PDB entry 5N5Y | electron microscopy, 7.70 A resolution (low resolution: residue-level contacts below are approximate; hydrogen-bond / salt-bridge calls are withheld) | chains P and R of the 18 polymer chains in the assembly

[Chain P]
Molecule: RNA polymerase I-specific transcription initiation factor RRN6
Source organism: Saccharomyces cerevisiae
Reference sequence: P32786 (RRN6_YEAST); numbering as in UniProt (aligned over 1-894)
Chain sequence (894 residues; row label = number of the first residue in the row):
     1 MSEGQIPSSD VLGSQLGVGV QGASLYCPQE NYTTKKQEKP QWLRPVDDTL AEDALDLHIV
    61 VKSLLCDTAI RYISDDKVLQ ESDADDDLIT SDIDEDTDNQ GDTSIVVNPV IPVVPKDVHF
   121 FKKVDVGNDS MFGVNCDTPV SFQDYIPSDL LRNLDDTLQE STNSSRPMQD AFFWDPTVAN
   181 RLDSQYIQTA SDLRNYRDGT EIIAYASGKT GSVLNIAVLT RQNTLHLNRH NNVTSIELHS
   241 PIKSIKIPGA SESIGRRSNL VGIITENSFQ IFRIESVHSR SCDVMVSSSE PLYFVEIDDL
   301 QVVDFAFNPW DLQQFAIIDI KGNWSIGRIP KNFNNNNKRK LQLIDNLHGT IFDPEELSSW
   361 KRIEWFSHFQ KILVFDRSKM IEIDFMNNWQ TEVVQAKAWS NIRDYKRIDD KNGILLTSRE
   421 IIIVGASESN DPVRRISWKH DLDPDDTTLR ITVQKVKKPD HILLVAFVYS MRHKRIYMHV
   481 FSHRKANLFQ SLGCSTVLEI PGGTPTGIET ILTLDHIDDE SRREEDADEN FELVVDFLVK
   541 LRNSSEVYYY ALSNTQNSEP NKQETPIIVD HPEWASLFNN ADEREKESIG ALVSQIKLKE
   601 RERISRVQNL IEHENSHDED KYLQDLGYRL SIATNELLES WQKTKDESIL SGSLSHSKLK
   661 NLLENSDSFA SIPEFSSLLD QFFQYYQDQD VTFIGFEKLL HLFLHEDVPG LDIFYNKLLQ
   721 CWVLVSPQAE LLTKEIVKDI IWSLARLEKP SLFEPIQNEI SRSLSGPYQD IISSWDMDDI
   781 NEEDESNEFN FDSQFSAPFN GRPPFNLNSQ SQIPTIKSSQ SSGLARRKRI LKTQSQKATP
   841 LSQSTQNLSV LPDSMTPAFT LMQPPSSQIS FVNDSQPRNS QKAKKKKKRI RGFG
Unresolved in the structure: 1-19, 28-48, 69-183, 306-313, 336-341, 512-530, 559-566, 780-894

[Chain R]
Molecule: RNA polymerase I-specific transcription initiation factor RRN11
Source organism: Saccharomyces cerevisiae
Reference sequence: Q04712 (RRN11_YEAST); numbering as in UniProt (aligned over 1-507)
Chain sequence (507 residues; each row starts with the number of its first residue):
     1 MFEVPITLTN RKFAQRRKLK YQYINYISRR FDRISKKSTT TDSLPTPENS AAENNDEEEG
    61 QNSEAGTYRR SVLQQKKRRR ERHWRSVVGE IYSTTESETD SQEEETEEGG EHDTGIDKED
   121 SDEERKFWKK YEKPEKSFEI WRTVSSQNKQ PINKQKMTYH NFKKIEKIPL RKMEIPLLHC
   181 TKENKLYFQS ISRGLEPLKT STSEVRNYRT RHIVTLTDLL HLNVSRHNWS LAYKIFATLI
   241 RIPGVQIKSL WGIGVEILDN LSNSSSGLDF LQWMCQIYSS KSRFVQNINY RSIVPPFQTG
   301 SRTHTAKFAI TYLWSSLINC QKSMEPSSNI IDKPFDTEND LLQELIDKIS EWVLTPPFME
   361 DAEVWFIYAS CHLLKADTLS RQFVNDNKNN DLIGLDRDIK INQVIKHIHY VRTFLKICLD
   421 KGGFAVPSRL IENQLKSFES RLYGEAQDIQ ERDVANVYDS IDNSSVENSF GDVYETNAEF
   481 LDTQLMDLSP EDNGLDEMHY SDEDSSE
Unresolved in the structure: 37-73, 88-136, 283-290, 325-344, 378-400, 441-507
Bound ions: Mg2+ near Ser86 (its only coordinating residue here)

[Chain P / chain R interface]
Residue-residue contacts - 120 pairs, chain P then chain R:
  Gln21(P) - Glu139(R)
  Gln21(P) - Trp314(R)
  Gly22(P) - Glu139(R)
  Ser24(P) - Ile318(R)
  Thr49(P) - Leu258(R)
  Thr49(P) - Ile318(R)
  Leu55(P) - His227(R)
  Ser184(P) - Glu196(R)
  Ser184(P) - Pro197(R)
  Ser184(P) - Leu198(R)
  Ser184(P) - Lys199(R)
  Gln185(P) - Tyr187(R)
  Gln185(P) - Ser190(R)
  Gln185(P) - Ile191(R)
  Gln185(P) - Leu195(R)
  Gln185(P) - Glu196(R)
  Gln185(P) - Pro197(R)
  Gln185(P) - Leu198(R)
  Tyr186(P) - Leu195(R)
  Tyr186(P) - Glu196(R)
  Ile187(P) - Leu195(R)
  Glu296(P) - Gln155(R)
  Asn323(P) - Gln155(R)
  Asn323(P) - Met157(R)
  Trp324(P) - Ile152(R)
  His348(P) - Asn153(R)
  His348(P) - Lys154(R)
  Gly349(P) - Asn153(R)
  Gly349(P) - Lys154(R)
  Gly349(P) - Gln155(R)
  Thr350(P) - Asn153(R)
  Thr350(P) - Lys154(R)
  Thr350(P) - Gln155(R)
  Thr350(P) - Lys156(R)
  Phe352(P) - Phe31(R)
  Phe352(P) - Met157(R)
  Asp353(P) - Arg85(R)
  Pro354(P) - Ile27(R)
  Pro354(P) - Ser28(R)
  Pro354(P) - Phe31(R)
  Glu355(P) - Ile24(R)
  Glu355(P) - Ser28(R)
  Glu355(P) - Arg85(R)
  Leu357(P) - Tyr23(R)
  Leu357(P) - Ile24(R)
  Leu357(P) - Ile191(R)
  Ser358(P) - Glu196(R)
  Ser359(P) - Gly194(R)
  Trp360(P) - Glu196(R)
  Glu382(P) - Ser146(R)
  Asn388(P) - Pro151(R)
  Trp389(P) - Gln147(R)
  Trp389(P) - Asn148(R)
  Trp389(P) - Lys149(R)
  Trp389(P) - Gln150(R)
  Trp389(P) - Pro151(R)
  Gln390(P) - Lys149(R)
  Gln390(P) - Gln150(R)
  Gln390(P) - Pro151(R)
  Gln390(P) - Ile152(R)
  Gln390(P) - Asn153(R)
  Thr391(P) - Lys149(R)
  Val394(P) - Val144(R)
  Lys397(P) - Arg85(R)
  Ala398(P) - Arg82(R)
  Ala398(P) - Ser86(R)
  Ala398(P) - Val87(R)
  Trp399(P) - Arg82(R)
  Trp399(P) - Val87(R)
  Trp399(P) - Arg291(R)
  Trp399(P) - Ser292(R)
  Trp399(P) - Val294(R)
  Arg419(P) - Pro295(R)
  Glu420(P) - Glu3(R)
  Glu428(P) - Arg142(R)
  Asp431(P) - Ser146(R)
  Pro432(P) - Ser145(R)
  Pro432(P) - Ser146(R)
  Val433(P) - Arg142(R)
  Val433(P) - Ser145(R)
  Val433(P) - Ser146(R)
  Arg434(P) - Arg142(R)
  Arg434(P) - Thr143(R)
  Arg434(P) - Val144(R)
  Arg434(P) - Ser145(R)
  Arg435(P) - Ile140(R)
  Arg435(P) - Arg142(R)
  Arg435(P) - Thr143(R)
  Ile436(P) - Ile140(R)
  Ile436(P) - Trp141(R)
  Ile436(P) - Arg142(R)
  Ile436(P) - Thr143(R)
  Ser437(P) - Ile140(R)
  Ser437(P) - Trp141(R)
  Ser437(P) - Arg142(R)
  Trp438(P) - Trp141(R)
  Trp438(P) - Phe297(R)
  Lys439(P) - Trp141(R)
  Asp443(P) - Phe2(R)
  Asp443(P) - Glu3(R)
  Thr447(P) - Glu196(R)
  Arg472(P) - Leu198(R)
  Arg472(P) - Thr200(R)
  Arg472(P) - Ser203(R)
  His473(P) - Met1(R)
  Arg475(P) - Met1(R)
  Arg484(P) - Ser137(R)
  Arg484(P) - Phe138(R)
  Ala486(P) - Ser137(R)
  Asn487(P) - Ser137(R)
  Asn487(P) - Phe138(R)
  Asn487(P) - Ile140(R)
  Leu488(P) - Ser137(R)
  Leu488(P) - Phe138(R)
  Phe489(P) - Phe138(R)
  Phe489(P) - Ile140(R)
  Gln490(P) - Glu139(R)
  Cys494(P) - Ser225(R)
  Thr496(P) - Met1(R)
  Thr496(P) - Phe2(R)
Interface residues without a listed pair, chain P (81 interface residues in all): Val20, Ala23, Leu25, Cys27, Leu50, Leu57, Ile297, Asp298, Asn346, Leu347, Arg377, Ile383, Glu392, Ala396, Ser429, Asp441, Pro444, Asp445, Asp446, Tyr477, Ser482, Lys485, Ser495, Val497
Interface residues without a listed pair, chain R (62 interface residues in all): Lys20, Tyr159, Phe162, Ser201, His221, Asp259, Gln321, Leu374

[Overview]
Chain P and chain R form an interface of 81 and 62 residues respectively.
Chain P is RNA polymerase I-specific transcription initiation factor RRN6 and chain R is RNA polymerase
I-specific transcription initiation factor RRN11, both from Saccharomyces cerevisiae; the structure, Cryo-EM
structure of RNA polymerase I in complex with Rrn3 and Core Factor (Orientation III), was determined by
electron microscopy together with 5O7X, 5N5Z, 5N60 and 5N61 from the same study.
